Entry 2VOB (X-ray diffraction, 2.30 A resolution); this record covers chain A.

[Chain A]
Name: Trypanothione synthetase
Source organism: Leishmania major
Notes: EC 6.3.1.9
Reference sequence: Q711P7 (Q711P7_LEIMA); residue numbers follow UniProt; this construct covers 1-652
Sequence (652 residues; row label = number of the first residue in the row):
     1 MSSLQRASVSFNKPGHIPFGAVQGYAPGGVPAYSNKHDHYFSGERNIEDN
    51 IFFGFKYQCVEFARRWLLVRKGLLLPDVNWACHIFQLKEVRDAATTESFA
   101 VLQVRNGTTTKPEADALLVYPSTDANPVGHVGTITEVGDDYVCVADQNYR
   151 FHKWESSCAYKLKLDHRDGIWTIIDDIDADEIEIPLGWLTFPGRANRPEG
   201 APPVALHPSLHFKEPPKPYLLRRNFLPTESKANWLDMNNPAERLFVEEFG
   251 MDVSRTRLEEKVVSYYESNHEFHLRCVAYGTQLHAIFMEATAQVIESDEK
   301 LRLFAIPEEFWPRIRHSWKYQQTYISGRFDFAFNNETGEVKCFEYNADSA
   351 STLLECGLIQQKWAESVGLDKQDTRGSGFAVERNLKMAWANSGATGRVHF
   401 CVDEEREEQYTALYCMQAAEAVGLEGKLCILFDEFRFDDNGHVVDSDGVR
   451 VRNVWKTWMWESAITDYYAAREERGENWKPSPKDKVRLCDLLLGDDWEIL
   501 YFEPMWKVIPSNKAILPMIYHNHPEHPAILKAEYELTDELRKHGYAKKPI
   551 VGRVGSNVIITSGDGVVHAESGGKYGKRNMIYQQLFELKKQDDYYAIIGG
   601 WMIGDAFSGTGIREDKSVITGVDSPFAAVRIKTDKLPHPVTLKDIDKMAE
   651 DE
Disordered / not traced: 1-4, 252-262, 552-578, 588-589, 615-624
From the paper describing this entry:
  - catalytic residues: Asn-148, Asp-330, Glu-344, Asn-346, Arg-613 (proposed by the authors, not directly observed)
  - contacts within the chain: His-130/Asp-146 (hydrogen bond), Arg-328/Ser-351 (hydrogen bond), Ser-351/Glu-407 (hydrogen bond), His-270/Glu-650, Arg-375/Asp-651, Arg-383/Asp-651 (backbone contact), Cys-59/Glu-652 (hydrogen bond), Asn-148/Glu-652 (hydrogen bond), Arg-383/Glu-652, His-39/Glu-652
  - catalytic residues: Cys-59 (citing earlier work)
  - catalytic residues: His-130, Asp-146
  - conformationally variable residues (order/disorder transition): Met-251 to Val-263, Val-551 to Asn-579, Glu-614 to Pro-625

[Summary]
From the paper: catalytic residues Asn-148, Asp-330 and Glu-344 among others; conformational variability at
Met-251, Val-551 and Glu-614.
Chain A is Trypanothione synthetase (Leishmania major); the structure, Trypanothione synthetase, was
determined by X-ray diffraction (same publication as 2VPM and 2VPS).
